PDB entry 9FBM | X-ray diffraction, 2.05 A resolution | chains A and F

== Chain A ==
Molecule: Casein kinase II subunit alpha
Organism: Homo sapiens
Notes: EC 2.7.11.1
UniProtKB: P68400 (CSK21_HUMAN); residues 1-335 here = UniProt positions 1-335
Chain sequence (349 residues; numbered -13 to 335; the number before each row is that of its first residue; numbers below 1 keep their minus sign (Met-13 is residue -13)):
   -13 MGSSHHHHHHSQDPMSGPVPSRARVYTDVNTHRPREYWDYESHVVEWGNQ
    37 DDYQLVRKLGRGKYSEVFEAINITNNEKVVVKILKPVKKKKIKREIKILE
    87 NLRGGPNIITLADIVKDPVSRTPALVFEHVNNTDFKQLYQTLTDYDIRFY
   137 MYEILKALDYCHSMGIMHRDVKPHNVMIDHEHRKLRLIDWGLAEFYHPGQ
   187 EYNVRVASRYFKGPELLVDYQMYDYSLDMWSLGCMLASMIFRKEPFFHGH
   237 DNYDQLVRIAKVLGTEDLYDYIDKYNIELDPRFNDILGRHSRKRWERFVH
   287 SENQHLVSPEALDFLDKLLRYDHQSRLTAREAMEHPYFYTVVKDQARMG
Not modelled in the structure: -13 to 1, 333-335
Differences from the reference sequence: initiating methionine (-13); expression tag (-12 to 0)
Bound ions: Na+ near Lys75 (its only coordinating residue here)
Residues lining bound ligands: nicotinic acid (NIO): Val53, Val66, Lys68, Ile95, Phe113, Val116, Ile174, Asp175, Trp176
UniProt features mapped onto this chain:
  - region: Gln36 to Leu41 (Interaction with beta subunit)
  - active site: Asp156 (Proton acceptor)
  - binding site (ATP): Leu45 to Val53, Lys68
  - natural variant: Arg47 (R47Q: In OCNDS), Tyr50 (Y50S: In OCNDS), Asp175 (D175G: In OCNDS), Lys198 (K198R: In OCNDS)

== Chain F ==
Molecule: Cyclic peptidomimetic compound FMP37
Organism: synthetic construct
Chain sequence (5 residues; row label = number of the first residue in the row):
     1 AXMVX
Covalent attachments: covalent link Ala1-A1ICB_5
Modified positions: SFE ((3S)-3-amino-3-phenylpropanoic acid) at position 2; A1ICB ((2S,4S)-4-[(2-chloranyl-5-methyl-phenyl)carbonylamino]pyrrolidine-2-carboxylic acid) at position 5

== How chain A and chain F interact ==
Pairs across the interface (17; chain A residue first):
  Gln36(A) - SFE_2(F)
  Asp37(A) - SFE_2(F)
  Tyr39(A) - SFE_2(F)
  Tyr39(A) - Met3(F)  hydrogen bond (backbone-backbone)
  Gln40(A) - Ala1(F)
  Gln40(A) - Met3(F)
  Gln40(A) - Val4(F)  hydrogen bond (side chain-backbone)
  Gln40(A) - A1ICB_5(F)
  Leu41(A) - Ala1(F)  hydrogen bond (backbone-backbone)
  Leu41(A) - A1ICB_5(F)
  Val42(A) - A1ICB_5(F)
  Arg43(A) - A1ICB_5(F)
  Phe54(A) - A1ICB_5(F)
  Ile59(A) - Met3(F)  hydrophobic
  Val101(A) - SFE_2(F)
  Asp103(A) - SFE_2(F)
  Pro104(A) - SFE_2(F)
Also at the interface, not in a pair above, chain A (16 interface residues in all): Lys44, Val67, Ile69, Ala110

== Summary ==
Chain A and chain F form an interface of 16 and 5 residues respectively, with 3 hydrogen bonds. Among the
polar pairs are Gln40(A)-Val4(F), Tyr39(A)-Met3(F) and Leu41(A)-Ala1(F). Bound to chain A: nicotinic acid.
UniProt lists active-site residue Asp156(A) and 10 ATP-binding residues on chain A.
Here chain A is Casein kinase II subunit alpha (Homo sapiens) and chain F is Cyclic peptidomimetic compound
FMP37 (synthetic construct). Entry 9FBM (Structure of human protein kinase CK2 catalytic subunit (CK2alpha,
CSNK2A1 gene product) in complex with the ...) was determined by X-ray diffraction.
